8Q6J - chains A and E of the 5 polymer chains in the assembly; structure by electron microscopy, 3.30 A resolution.

# Chain A
Protein: Trastuzumab fab light chain
Organism: Homo sapiens
Notes: antibody fragment or engineered binder
Sequence (214 residues; row label = number of the first residue in the row):
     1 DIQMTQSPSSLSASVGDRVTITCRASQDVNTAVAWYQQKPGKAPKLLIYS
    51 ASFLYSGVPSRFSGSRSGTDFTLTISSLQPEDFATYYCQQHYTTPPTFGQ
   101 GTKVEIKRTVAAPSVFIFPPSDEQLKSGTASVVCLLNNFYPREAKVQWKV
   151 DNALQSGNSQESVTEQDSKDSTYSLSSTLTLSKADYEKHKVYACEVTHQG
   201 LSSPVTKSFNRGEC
Cystine bridges: C23-C88, C134-C194

# Chain E
Protein: Receptor tyrosine-protein kinase erbB-2
Organism: Homo sapiens
UniProtKB: P04626 (ERBB2_HUMAN); residues 1-624 here correspond to UniProt positions 23-646 (UniProt number = residue number + 22)
Sequence (624 residues; row label = number of the first residue in the row):
     1 TQVCTGTDMKLRLPASPETHLDMLRHLYQGCQVVQGNLELTYLPTNASLS
    51 FLQDIQEVQGYVLIAHNQVRQVPLQRLRIVRGTQLFEDNYALAVLDNGDP
   101 LNNTTPVTGASPGGLRELQLRSLTEILKGGVLIQRNPQLCYQDTILWKDI
   151 FHKNNQLALTLIDTNRSRACHPCSPMCKGSRCWGESSEDCQSLTRTVCAG
   201 GCARCKGPLPTDCCHEQCAAGCTGPKHSDCLACLHFNHSGICELHCPALV
   251 TYNTDTFESMPNPEGRYTFGASCVTACPYNYLSTDVGSCTLVCPLHNQEV
   301 TAEDGTQRCEKCSKPCARVCYGLGMEHLREVRAVTSANIQEFAGCKKIFG
   351 SLAFLPESFDGDPASNTAPLQPEQLQVFETLEEITGYLYISAWPDSLPDL
   401 SVFQNLQVIRGRILHNGAYSLTLQGLGISWLGLRSLRELGSGLALIHHNT
   451 HLCFVHTVPWDQLFRNPHQALLHTANRPEDECVGEGLACHQLCARGHCWG
   501 PGPTQCVNCSQFLRGQECVEECRVLQGLPREYVNARHCLPCHPECQPQNG
   551 SVTCFGPEADQCVACAHYKDPPFCVARCPSGVKPDLSYMPIWKFPDEEGA
   601 CQPCPINCTHSCVDLDDKGCPAEQ
Cystine bridges: C4-C31, C140-C170, C173-C182, C177-C190, C198-C205, C202-C213, C214-C222, C218-C230, C233-C242, C246-C273, C277-C289, C293-C309, C312-C316, C320-C345, C453-C482, C489-C498, C493-C506, C509-C518, C522-C538, C541-C554, C545-C562, C565-C574, C578-C601, C604-C620, C608-C612
Glycans and other covalent adducts: N-acetylglucosamine (NAG) linked to N46, N165, N237, N508, N549
UniProt features mapped onto this chain:
  - modified residue: T160 (Phosphothreonine)
  - glycosylation (N-linked (GlcNAc...) asparagine): N46, N102, N165, N237, N508, N549, N607

# Chain A / chain E interface
Pairs across the interface (11; chain A residue first):
  N30(A) - A600(E)
  N30(A) - Q602(E)
  T31(A) - Q602(E)
  Y49(A) - W592(E)
  S50(A) - P603(E)
  F53(A) - W592(E)  hydrophobic
  F53(A) - P603(E)  hydrophobic
  F53(A) - C604(E)
  H91(A) - P572(E)
  T93(A) - P572(E)
  T94(A) - D560(E)
Other interface residues (no listed pair), chain E (9 interface residues in all): P571, P605

# Overview
Chain A and chain E form an interface of 8 and 9 residues respectively. Covalently linked N-acetylglucosamine:
at N46(E), N165(E), N237(E), N508(E) and N549(E).
Here chain A is Trastuzumab fab light chain and chain E is Receptor tyrosine-protein kinase erbB-2, both from
Homo sapiens. Entry 8Q6J (Atomic structure and conformational variability of the HER2-Trastuzumab-Pertuzumab
complex) was determined by electron microscopy, deposited together with 8PWH.
